Entry 6YL2 (X-ray diffraction, 3.15 A resolution); this record covers chains B and G of the 4 polymer chains in the assembly.

== Chain B ==
Name: Probable transcriptional regulatory protein (Probably TetR-family)
Organism: Mycobacterium tuberculosis (strain ATCC 25618 / H37Rv)
UniProt: O06169 (O06169_MYCTU); numbering as in UniProt (aligned over 20-215)
Sequence (196 residues; numbered 20 to 215; the number before each row is that of its first residue):
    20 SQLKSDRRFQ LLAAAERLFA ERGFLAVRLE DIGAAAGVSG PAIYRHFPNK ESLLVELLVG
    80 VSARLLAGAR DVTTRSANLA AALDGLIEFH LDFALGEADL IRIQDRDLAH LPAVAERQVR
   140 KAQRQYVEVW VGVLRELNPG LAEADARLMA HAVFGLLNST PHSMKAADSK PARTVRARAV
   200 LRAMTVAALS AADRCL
Not modelled in the structure: 20-23

== Chain G ==
Molecule: 20-nt DNA strand
Sequence (20 nucleotides; row label = number of the first residue in the row):
     1 ACGTTAATGA CGATTAACCG

== Chain B / chain G interface ==
Contacting residue pairs (10):
  Arg-26(B) / DG3(G)  salt bridge to the phosphate
  Val-57(B) / DG3(G)  phosphate contact
  Val-57(B) / DT4(G)  phosphate contact
  Ser-58(B) / DT4(G)  hydrogen bond to the phosphate
  Pro-60(B) / DT5(G)  base contact
  Ala-61(B) / DT4(G)  phosphate contact
  Arg-64(B) / DA1(G)  phosphate contact
  Arg-64(B) / DC2(G)  sugar contact
  Arg-64(B) / DG3(G)  hydrogen bond to the base
  His-65(B) / DG3(G)  salt bridge to the phosphate
Also at the interface, not in a pair above, chain G (6 interface residues in all): DA6

== Overview ==
Chain B and chain G form an interface of 7 and 6 residues respectively; the contacts include 2 hydrogen bonds
and 2 salt bridges. Polar pairs include Arg-64(B)/DG3(G), Ser-58(B)/DT4(G) and Arg-26(B)/DG3(G).
Here chain B is Probable transcriptional regulatory protein (Probably TetR-family) (Mycobacterium tuberculosis
(strain ATCC 25618 / H37Rv)) and chain G is a 20-nt DNA strand. Entry 6YL2 (Structural and DNA binding studies
of the transcriptional repressor Rv2506 (BkaR) from Mycobacterium tuberculosis supports a ...) was determined
by X-ray diffraction.
